PDB entry 7DWN | X-ray diffraction, 2.32 A resolution | chains C and D of the 4 polymer chains in the assembly

Chain C:
Molecule: Predicted DNA-binding transcriptional regulator
Organism: Aliivibrio fischeri ES114
Reference sequence: Q5E4K6 (Q5E4K6_ALIF1); numbering as in UniProt; present here: 1-119, 121-293
Sequence (293 residues; row label = number of the first residue in the row; note: 1 number in that range is skipped by the numbering (no residue carries it; nothing is unmodelled there)):
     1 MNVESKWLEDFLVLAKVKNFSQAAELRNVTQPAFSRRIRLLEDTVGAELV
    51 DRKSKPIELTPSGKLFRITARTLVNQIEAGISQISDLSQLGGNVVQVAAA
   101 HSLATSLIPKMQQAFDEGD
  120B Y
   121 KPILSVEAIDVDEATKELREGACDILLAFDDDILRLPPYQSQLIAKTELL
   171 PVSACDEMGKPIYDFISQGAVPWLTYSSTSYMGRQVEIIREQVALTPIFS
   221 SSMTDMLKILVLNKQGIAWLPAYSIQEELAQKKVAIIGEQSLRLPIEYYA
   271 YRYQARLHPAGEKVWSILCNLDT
Disordered / not traced: 293

Chain D:
Molecule: Predicted DNA-binding transcriptional regulator
Organism: Aliivibrio fischeri ES114
Reference sequence: Q5E4K6 (Q5E4K6_ALIF1); residues 1-293 here = UniProt positions 1-293
Sequence (293 residues; numbered 1 to 293; the number before each row is that of its first residue):
     1 MNVESKWLEDFLVLAKVKNFSQAAELRNVTQPAFSRRIRLLEDTVGAELV
    51 DRKSKPIELTPSGKLFRITARTLVNQIEAGISQISDLSQLGGNVVQVAAA
   101 HSLATSLIPKMQQAFDEGDYKPILSVEAIDVDEATKELREGACDILLAFD
   151 DDILRLPPYQSQLIAKTELLPVSACDEMGKPIYDFISQGAVPWLTYSSTS
   201 YMGRQVEIIREQVALTPIFSSSMTDMLKILVLNKQGIAWLPAYSIQEELA
   251 QKKVAIIGEQSLRLPIEYYAYRYQARLHPAGEKVWSILCNLDT
Disordered / not traced: 293

How chain C and chain D interact:
Pairs across the interface (74; chain C residue first):
  Ser85(C) - Ser198(D)
  Asp86(C) - Ser197(D)  hydrogen bond
  Asp86(C) - Ser198(D)  hydrogen bond (side chain-backbone)
  Gln89(C) - Trp193(D)
  Gln89(C) - Ser198(D)
  Gln89(C) - Pro217(D)
  Leu90(C) - Pro217(D)
  Leu90(C) - Phe219(D)
  Leu90(C) - Ser220(D)
  His101(C) - His101(D)  hydrogen bond
  His101(C) - Met223(D)  hydrogen bond
  His101(C) - Asp225(D)  salt bridge
  Ala104(C) - Met223(D)  hydrophobic
  Ala104(C) - Met226(D)
  Thr105(C) - Asp225(D)
  Thr105(C) - Met226(D)
  Thr105(C) - Ile229(D)
  Ile108(C) - Phe219(D)  hydrophobic
  Ile108(C) - Met226(D)  hydrophobic
  Pro109(C) - Leu230(D)  hydrophobic
  Pro109(C) - Asn233(D)
  Gln112(C) - Phe219(D)
  Gln113(C) - Gln235(D)  hydrogen bond
  Ile123(C) - Ile218(D)
  Ile123(C) - Phe219(D)
  Leu124(C) - Phe219(D)
  Leu124(C) - Ser220(D)  hydrogen bond (backbone-backbone)
  Ser125(C) - Ser220(D)
  Val126(C) - Phe219(D)  hydrophobic
  Val126(C) - Ser220(D)  hydrogen bond (backbone-backbone)
  Val126(C) - Ser221(D)  hydrogen bond (backbone-side chain)
  Val126(C) - Ser222(D)
  Val126(C) - Met223(D)  hydrophobic
  Val126(C) - Met226(D)  hydrophobic
  Glu127(C) - Ser221(D)
  Glu127(C) - Ser222(D)  hydrogen bond (side chain-backbone)
  Ala128(C) - Ser222(D)
  Ala128(C) - Met223(D)  hydrophobic
  Asp130(C) - Asp130(D)
  Trp193(C) - Gln89(D)
  Ser197(C) - Asp86(D)  hydrogen bond
  Ser197(C) - Glu127(D)
  Ser198(C) - Asp86(D)  hydrogen bond (backbone-side chain)
  Ser198(C) - Gln89(D)
  Thr199(C) - Ser82(D)
  Thr199(C) - Asp86(D)  hydrogen bond
  Arg210(C) - Gln89(D)
  Pro217(C) - Leu90(D)  hydrophobic
  Pro217(C) - Ile123(D)
  Ile218(C) - Ile123(D)
  Phe219(C) - Ile108(D)  hydrophobic
  Phe219(C) - Leu124(D)
  Phe219(C) - Val126(D)  hydrophobic
  Ser220(C) - Leu90(D)
  Ser220(C) - Leu124(D)  hydrogen bond (backbone-backbone)
  Ser220(C) - Ser125(D)
  Ser220(C) - Val126(D)  hydrogen bond (backbone-backbone)
  Ser221(C) - Val126(D)  hydrogen bond (side chain-backbone)
  Ser222(C) - Val126(D)  hydrogen bond (backbone-backbone)
  Ser222(C) - Glu127(D)  hydrogen bond
  Ser222(C) - Ala128(D)
  Met223(C) - His101(D)
  Met223(C) - Ala104(D)  hydrophobic
  Met223(C) - Val126(D)  hydrophobic
  Asp225(C) - His101(D)
  Asp225(C) - Asp225(D)
  Met226(C) - Ala104(D)  hydrophobic
  Met226(C) - Thr105(D)
  Met226(C) - Ile108(D)  hydrophobic
  Ile229(C) - Thr105(D)
  Ile229(C) - Pro109(D)  hydrophobic
  Asn233(C) - Pro109(D)
  Gln235(C) - Gln112(D)
  Gln235(C) - Gln113(D)  hydrogen bond
Interface residues without a listed pair, chain C (37 interface residues in all): Ser82, Leu230
Interface residues without a listed pair, chain D (37 interface residues in all): Thr195, Thr199, Arg210

Overview:
Chain C and chain D each contribute 37 residues to their interface, with 18 hydrogen bonds and 1 salt bridge.
Polar pairs include His101(C)-Asp225(D), Asp86(C)-Ser197(D) and Asp86(C)-Ser198(D).
Both chains are Predicted DNA-binding transcriptional regulator (Aliivibrio fischeri ES114). Entry 7DWN
(Crystal structure of Vibrio fischeri DarR in complex with DNA reveals the transcriptional activation
mechanism of ...) was determined by X-ray diffraction together with 7DWO from the same study.
